1BZ5 - chains A and B of the 5 polymer chains in the assembly; structure by X-ray diffraction, 2.58 A resolution.

Chain A (and B):
Protein: Pancreatic trypsin inhibitor
Organism: Bos taurus
Notes: chain B of this document is another copy of the same molecule, construct and numbering; everything in this record applies to it too
UniProtKB: P00974 (BPT1_BOVIN); residues 1-58 here = UniProt positions 1-58
Amino-acid sequence (58 residues; row label = number of the first residue in the row):
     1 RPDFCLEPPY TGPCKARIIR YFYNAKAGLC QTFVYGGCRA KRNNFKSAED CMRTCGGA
Not modelled in the structure: 57-58
Disulfides: Cys-5/Cys-55, Cys-14/Cys-38, Cys-30/Cys-51

Chain A / chain B interface:
Pairs across the interface (13):
  Cys-14(A) with Val-34(B), hydrophobic
  Lys-15(A) with Arg-17(B)
  Ala-16(A) with Arg-17(B)
  Ile-18(A) with Ile-19(B), hydrophobic
  Tyr-35(A) with Ile-19(B), hydrophobic; Thr-32(B), hydrogen bond
  Gly-36(A) with Val-34(B)
  Gly-37(A) with Ile-19(B); Thr-32(B), hydrogen bond (backbone-side chain); Phe-33(B), hydrogen bond (backbone-backbone); Val-34(B)
  Cys-38(A) with Thr-32(B)
  Lys-46(A) with Tyr-21(B), hydrogen bond
Interface residues without a listed pair, chain A (10 interface residues in all): Arg-20

Overview:
The interface between chain A and chain B involves 10 residues on one side and 6 on the other; the contacts
include 4 hydrogen bonds. Polar pairs include Tyr-35(A)/Thr-32(B), Gly-37(A)/Thr-32(B) and
Lys-46(A)/Tyr-21(B).
Both chains are Pancreatic trypsin inhibitor (Bos taurus). Entry 1BZ5 (Evidence of a common decamer in three
crystal structures of bpti, crystallize from thiocyanate, chloride or ...) was determined by X-ray diffraction
together with 1B0C from the same study.
